PDB entry 7CMD | X-ray diffraction, 2.59 A resolution | chain A

[Chain A]
Name: Non-structural protein 3
Organism: Severe acute respiratory syndrome coronavirus 2
Notes: EC 3.4.19.121, 3.4.22.-
Reference sequence: P0DTD1 (R1AB_SARS2); residues 1-318 here correspond to UniProt positions 1564-1881 (UniProt number = residue number + 1563)
Chain sequence (319 residues; numbered 0 to 318; the number before each row is that of its first residue; numbering starts at 0):
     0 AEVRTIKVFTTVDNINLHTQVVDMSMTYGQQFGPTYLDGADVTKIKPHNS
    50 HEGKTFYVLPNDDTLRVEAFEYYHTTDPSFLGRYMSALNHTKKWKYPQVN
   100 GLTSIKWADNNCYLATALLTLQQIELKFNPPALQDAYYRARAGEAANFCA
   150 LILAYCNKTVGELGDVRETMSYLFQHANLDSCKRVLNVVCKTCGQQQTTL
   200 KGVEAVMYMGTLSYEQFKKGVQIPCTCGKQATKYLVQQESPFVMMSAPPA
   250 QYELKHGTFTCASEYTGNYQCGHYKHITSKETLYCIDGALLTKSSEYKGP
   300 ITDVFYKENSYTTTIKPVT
Unresolved in the structure: 221-230, 316-318
Sequence notes: expression tag (0)
Bound ions: Zn2+: C189, C192
Small-molecule neighbours: TTT (5-amino-2-methyl-N-[(1R)-1-naphthalen-1-ylethyl]benzamide): L162, G163, D164, P247, P248, Y264, G266, N267, Y268, Q269, Y273, T301
Curated features (UniProtKB/Swiss-Prot):
  - zinc finger: C189 to C226 (C4-type)
  - active site (For PL-PRO activity): C111, H272, D286
  - binding site (Zn(2+)): C189, C192, C224, C226
What the authors report for this chain:
  - catalytic residues: C111, H272, D286
  - binding site for TTT: D164, Q269
  - conformationally variable residues (loop rearrangement): Q269

[Overview]
Bound to chain A: compound TTT. C189 and C192 form the Zn2+ site. From UniProt: 3 active-site residues and 4
Zn2+-binding residues. The paper reports catalytic residues C111, H272 and D286; a binding site for TTT at
D164 and Q269.
Chain A is Non-structural protein 3 (Severe acute respiratory syndrome coronavirus 2); the structure, Crystal
structure of the SARS-CoV-2 PLpro with GRL0617, was determined by X-ray diffraction, deposited together with
7CJD.
